5EE3 - chain A; structure by X-ray diffraction, 2.90 A resolution.

Chain A:
Name: Obg-like ATPase 1
From: Oryza sativa subsp. japonica
Notes: EC 3.6.5.-
Reference sequence: Q6Z1J6 (OLA1_ORYSJ); residues 1-394 here = UniProt positions 1-394
Chain sequence (395 residues; each row starts with the number of its first residue; numbering starts at 0):
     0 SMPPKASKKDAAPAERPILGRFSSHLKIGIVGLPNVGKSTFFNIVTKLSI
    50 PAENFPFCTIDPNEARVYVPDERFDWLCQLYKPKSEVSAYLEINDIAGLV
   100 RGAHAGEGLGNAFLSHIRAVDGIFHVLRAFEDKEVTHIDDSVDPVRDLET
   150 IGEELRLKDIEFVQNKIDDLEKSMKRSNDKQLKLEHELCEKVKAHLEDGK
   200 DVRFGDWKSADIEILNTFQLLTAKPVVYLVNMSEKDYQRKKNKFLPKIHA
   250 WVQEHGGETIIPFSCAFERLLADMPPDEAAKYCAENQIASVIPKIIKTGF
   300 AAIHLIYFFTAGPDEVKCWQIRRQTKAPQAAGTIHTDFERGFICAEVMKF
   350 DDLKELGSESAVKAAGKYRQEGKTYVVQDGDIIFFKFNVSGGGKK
Not modelled in the structure: 0-13, 97-107, 133-138, 388-394
Construct notes: expression tag (0)
Metal / ion sites: Mg2+: S38 (together with AMP-PNP)
Small-molecule neighbours: AMP-PNP (ANP; phosphoaminophosphonic acid-adenylate ester): P33, N34, V35, G36, K37, S38, T39, A96, F129, N230, M231, S232, S263, C264, A265
UniProt features mapped onto this chain:
  - binding site (ATP): N34 to T39, F56 to D60, D94 to G97, N230, M231, S263 to A265
  - binding site (GTP): N34 to T39, F129, N230, S263 to A265
  - binding site (Mg(2+)): S38, T58
  - mutagenesis: M231 to E233 (Abolishes binding to ATP, but has no effect on binding to GTP)
What the authors report for this chain:
  - binding site for AMP-PNP: N34 to T39, F129, N230, M231, C264, A265
  - Mg2+ coordination: S38
  - conformationally variable residues (order/disorder transition): K37, I95 to V99
  - specificity-determining residues: F243 (proposed by the authors, not directly observed)

In short:
Chain A binds AMP-PNP. Curated annotation (UniProt) lists 20 ATP-binding residues, 11 GTP-binding residues,
Mg2+-binding residues S38 and T58 and 3 mutagenesis sites. From the paper: a binding site for AMP-PNP at N34,
F129 and N230 among others; Mg2+ coordination by S38.
Chain A is Obg-like ATPase 1 (Oryza sativa subsp. japonica); the structure, Complex structure of OSYCHF1 with
amp-pnp, was determined by X-ray diffraction (same publication as 5EE0, 5EE1 and 5EE9).
